6ZEC - chains L and H; structure by X-ray diffraction, 1.65 A resolution.

[Chain L]
Molecule: Fab fragment light chain
Source organism: Homo sapiens
Notes: antibody fragment or engineered binder
Sequence (220 residues; numbered 1 to 214 plus 6 insertion-coded residues; the number before each row is that of its first residue; a row labelled like 30A-30F holds insertion residues (30A, then the next letters in order)):
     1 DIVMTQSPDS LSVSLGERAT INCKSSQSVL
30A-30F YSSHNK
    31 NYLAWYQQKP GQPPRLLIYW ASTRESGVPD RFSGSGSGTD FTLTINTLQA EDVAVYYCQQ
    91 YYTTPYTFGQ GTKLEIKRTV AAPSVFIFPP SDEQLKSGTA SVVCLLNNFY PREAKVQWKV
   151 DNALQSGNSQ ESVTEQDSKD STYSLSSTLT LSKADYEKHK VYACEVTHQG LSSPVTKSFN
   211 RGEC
Unresolved in the structure: 214
Cystine bridges: Cys23-Cys88, Cys134-Cys194

[Chain H]
Molecule: Fab fragment heavy chain
Source organism: Homo sapiens
Notes: antibody fragment or engineered binder
Sequence (238 residues; row label = number of the first residue in the row; a row labelled like 82A-82C holds insertion residues (82A, then the next letters in order); numbers below 1 keep their minus sign (Glu-2 is residue -2)):
    -2 ETGQVQLQQW GAGLLKTSET LSLTCAVYGG SFNNYNWTWI RQPPGKGLEW IGQINHSGTT
    58 NYNPSLKSRV TMSIDPSENQ FSLKV
82A-82C RSV
    83 TAADTAIYYC VRGSPESS
100A-100G GNYWGHF
   101 QYWGQGTLAT VSSASTKGPS VFPLAPSSKS TSGGTAALGC LVKDYFPEPV TVSWNSGALT
   161 SGVHTFPAVL QSSGLYSLSS VVTVPSSSLG TQTYICNVNH KPSNTKVDKK VEPKSCGTKH
   221 HHHHH
Unresolved in the structure: -2 to 1, 214-225
Cystine bridges: Cys22-Cys92, Cys140-Cys196
Covalently attached groups: N-acetylglucosamine (NAG) linked to Asn33
Ion coordination: Mg2+ near Ser156 (its only coordinating residue here)

[How chain L and chain H interact]
Contacting residue pairs (75; chain L residue first):
  His30D(L) - Tyr100C(H)
  Lys30F(L) - Tyr100C(H)  hydrogen bond
  Tyr32(L) - Asn100B(H)
  Tyr32(L) - Tyr100C(H)
  Tyr36(L) - Phe100G(H)  hydrogen bond (side chain-backbone)
  Tyr36(L) - Trp103(H)
  Gln38(L) - Gln39(H)  hydrogen bond
  Gln38(L) - Tyr91(H)  hydrogen bond
  Gln42(L) - Tyr91(H)
  Pro43(L) - Tyr91(H)  hydrophobic
  Pro43(L) - Trp103(H)  hydrophobic
  Pro43(L) - Gly104(H)
  Pro43(L) - Gln105(H)
  Pro44(L) - Leu45(H)  hydrophobic
  Pro44(L) - Trp103(H)
  Leu46(L) - His100F(H)
  Leu46(L) - Phe100G(H)
  Tyr49(L) - Trp100D(H)
  Tyr49(L) - His100F(H)
  Trp50(L) - Tyr100C(H)  hydrogen bond (side chain-backbone)
  Trp50(L) - Trp100D(H)  hydrophobic
  Glu55(L) - His100F(H)  salt bridge
  Glu55(L) - Gln101(H)
  Tyr87(L) - Gln39(H)  hydrogen bond
  Tyr87(L) - Lys43(H)
  Tyr87(L) - Gly44(H)
  Tyr87(L) - Leu45(H)  hydrophobic
  Gln89(L) - Phe100G(H)
  Tyr91(L) - Asn100B(H)  hydrogen bond (backbone-side chain)
  Tyr91(L) - Gly100E(H)
  Tyr91(L) - His100F(H)
  Tyr92(L) - Asn100B(H)  hydrogen bond (backbone-side chain)
  Thr94(L) - Trp47(H)
  Thr94(L) - Asn58(H)  hydrogen bond
  Pro95(L) - Trp47(H)  hydrophobic
  Pro95(L) - Asn60(H)
  Tyr96(L) - Trp47(H)
  Tyr96(L) - Gln50(H)
  Tyr96(L) - Asn100B(H)  hydrogen bond
  Tyr96(L) - Phe100G(H)  hydrophobic
  Phe98(L) - Leu45(H)
  Phe116(L) - Thr131(H)
  Phe116(L) - Ala137(H)  hydrophobic
  Phe118(L) - Leu124(H)  hydrophobic
  Phe118(L) - Ala125(H)
  Phe118(L) - Ala137(H)
  Phe118(L) - Leu138(H)  hydrophobic
  Ser121(L) - Phe122(H)
  Ser121(L) - Pro123(H)
  Glu123(L) - Val121(H)
  Glu123(L) - Phe122(H)
  Glu123(L) - Pro123(H)
  Glu123(L) - Lys209(H)  salt bridge
  Gln124(L) - Phe122(H)
  Gln124(L) - Lys143(H)
  Ser131(L) - Leu141(H)
  Ser131(L) - Lys143(H)
  Val133(L) - Leu124(H)  hydrophobic
  Leu135(L) - Phe166(H)  hydrophobic
  Leu135(L) - Val181(H)  hydrophobic
  Asn137(L) - His164(H)  hydrogen bond
  Asn137(L) - Thr183(H)
  Asn138(L) - His164(H)  hydrogen bond
  Gln160(L) - Val169(H)
  Gln160(L) - Gln171(H)  hydrogen bond
  Glu161(L) - Val169(H)
  Ser162(L) - Phe166(H)
  Ser162(L) - Pro167(H)  hydrogen bond (side chain-backbone)
  Ser162(L) - Val169(H)
  Val163(L) - Pro167(H)
  Thr164(L) - Phe166(H)
  Ser174(L) - His164(H)  hydrogen bond
  Ser174(L) - Phe166(H)
  Leu175(L) - Phe166(H)
  Ser176(L) - Phe166(H)
Other interface residues (no listed pair), chain L (42 interface residues in all): Ala34, Gly41, Ser127, Thr129
Other interface residues (no listed pair), chain H (43 interface residues in all): Ile37, Pro61, Thr135, Ala136, Ser177, Ser179

[In short]
42 residues of chain L and 43 residues of chain H are in contact; the contacts include 15 hydrogen bonds and 2
salt bridges. Polar contacts include Glu55(L)-His100F(H), Glu123(L)-Lys209(H) and Lys30F(L)-Tyr100C(H).
Covalently linked N-acetylglucosamine: at Asn33(H).
Chain L is Fab fragment light chain and chain H is Fab fragment heavy chain, both from Homo sapiens; the
structure, Crystal Structure of the Fab Fragment of a Glycosylated Lymphoma Antibody, was determined by X-ray
diffraction.
